Entry 7W2Z (electron microscopy, 2.80 A resolution); this record covers chains A and R of the 6 polymer chains in the assembly.

[Chain A]
Name: Guanine nucleotide-binding protein G(o) subunit alpha
Organism: Homo sapiens
Reference sequence: chimeric construct of A0A1W2PS82, P09471: residues 4-56 from A0A1W2PS82 (A0A1W2PS82_HUMAN) positions 4-56 (same numbers); residues 182-354 from P09471 positions 182-354 (same numbers)
Chain sequence (236 residues; numbered 3 to 354; 116 numbers in that range are skipped by the numbering (no residue carries them; nothing is unmodelled there); the number before each row is that of its first residue):
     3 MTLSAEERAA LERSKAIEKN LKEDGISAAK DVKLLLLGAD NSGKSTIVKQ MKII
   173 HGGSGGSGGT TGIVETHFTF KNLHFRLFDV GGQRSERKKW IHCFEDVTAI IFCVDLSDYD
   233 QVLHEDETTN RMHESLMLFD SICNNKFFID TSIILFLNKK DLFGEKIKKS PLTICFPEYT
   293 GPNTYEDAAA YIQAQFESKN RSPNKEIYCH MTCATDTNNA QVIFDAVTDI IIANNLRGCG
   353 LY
Not modelled in the structure: 3, 173-182, 230-241
Construct notes: initiating methionine (3); engineered mutation Asp-42 (Gly in A0A1W2PS82), Asn-43 (Glu in A0A1W2PS82), Asp-227 (Ala in P09471), Asp-230 (Gly in P09471), Ala-332 (Ile in P09471), Ile-335 (Val in P09471); linker (173-181)
Swiss-Prot annotation at these positions:
  - region: Phe-197 to Arg-206 (G3 motif), Ile-266 to Asp-273 (G4 motif), Thr-324 to Thr-329 (G5 motif)
  - binding site (Mg(2+)): Thr-182
  - binding site (GTP): Asn-270, Asp-273, Cys-325
  - modified residue: Gln-205 (5-glutamyl histamine), Cys-351 (ADP-ribosylcysteine)
  - lipidation: Cys-351 (S-palmitoyl cysteine)

[Chain R]
Name: Growth hormone secretagogue receptor type 1
Organism: Homo sapiens
Reference sequence: Q92847 (GHSR_HUMAN); numbering as in UniProt (aligned over 1-366)
Chain sequence (366 residues; row label = number of the first residue in the row):
     1 MWNATPSEEP GFNLTLADLD WDASPGNDSL GDELLQLFPA PLLAGVTATC VALFVVGIAG
    61 NLLTMLVVSR FRELRTTTNL YLSSMAFSDL LIFLCMPLDL VRLWQYRPWN FGDLLCKLFQ
   121 FVSESCTYAT VLTITALSVE RYFAICFPLR AKVVVTKGRV KLVIFVIWAV AFCSAGPIFV
   181 LVGVEHENGT DPWDTNECRP TEFAVRSGLL TVMVWVSSIF FFLPVFCLTV LYSLIGRKLW
   241 RRRRGDAVVG ASLRDQNHKQ TVKMLAVVVF AFILCWLPFH VGRYLFSKSF EPGSLEIAQI
   301 SQYCNLVSFV LFYLSAAINP ILYNIMSKKY RVAVFRLLGF EPFSQRKLST LKDESSRAWT
   361 ESSINT
Not modelled in the structure: 1-34, 246-251, 342-366
Disulfide bonds: Cys-116/Cys-198
Swiss-Prot annotation at these positions:
  - glycosylation (N-linked (GlcNAc...) asparagine): Asn-13, Asn-27
  - natural variant: Ala-204 (A204E: In GHDP), Arg-237 (R237W: In GHDP)
What the authors report for this chain:
  - contacts within the chain: Arg-102/Gln-120, Phe-279/Arg-283 (cation-pi contact), Glu-124/Arg-283 (salt bridge), Ser-217/Arg-283 (hydrogen bond)
  - mutagenesis - E124A, I178A, L210A, F286A, N305A, F312A: decreased signaling with Appetite-regulating hormone
  - mutagenesis - W276A, F279A, R283A: abolished signaling with Appetite-regulating hormone
  - conformationally variable residues (helix shift, side-chain flip): Cys-146, Leu-239, Leu-253, Phe-272, Trp-276, Phe-279, Arg-283, Phe-312, Leu-322
  - mutagenesis - D99A, S308A: unchanged expression
  - mutagenesis - W276A, F279A, F312A: decreased signaling in response to compound 21

[How chain A and chain R interact]
Residue-residue contacts - 25 pairs, chain A then chain R:
  Leu-195(A) with Leu-149(R), hydrophobic
  Pro-315(A) with Leu-253(R), hydrophobic
  Tyr-320(A) with Arg-254(R)
  Asp-341(A) with Arg-242(R), salt bridge; Arg-254(R)
  Ile-343(A) with Pro-148(R); Leu-149(R), hydrophobic
  Ile-344(A) with Pro-148(R), hydrophobic; Lys-238(R); Arg-242(R)
  Asn-347(A) with Ala-144(R), hydrogen bond (side chain-backbone)
  Leu-348(A) with Ile-145(R), hydrophobic; Leu-239(R), hydrophobic; His-258(R); Thr-261(R)
  Cys-351(A) with Arg-141(R), hydrogen bond (backbone-side chain); Ala-144(R), hydrophobic
  Gly-352(A) with Met-326(R)
  Leu-353(A) with Arg-141(R); Ile-145(R), hydrophobic; Leu-265(R), hydrophobic
  Tyr-354(A) with Asn-257(R), hydrogen bond; Thr-261(R); Met-326(R); Lys-328(R)
Interface residues without a listed pair, chain A (17 interface residues in all): Glu-318, Phe-336, Thr-340, Arg-349, Gly-350
Interface residues without a listed pair, chain R (22 interface residues in all): Thr-78, Arg-243, Met-264, Tyr-323, Ser-327, Lys-329

[Summary]
The interface between chain A and chain R involves 17 residues on one side and 22 on the other; the contacts
include 3 hydrogen bonds and 1 salt bridge. Among the polar pairs are Asp-341(A)/Arg-242(R),
Asn-347(A)/Ala-144(R) and Cys-351(A)/Arg-141(R). From the paper: E124A, I178A and L210A of chain R, among
others, reduce signaling with Appetite-regulating hormone; conformational variability at Cys-146(R),
Leu-239(R) and Leu-253(R) among others; 11 substitutions were tested in all.
Here chain A is Guanine nucleotide-binding protein G(o) subunit alpha and chain R is Growth hormone
secretagogue receptor type 1, both from Homo sapiens. Entry 7W2Z (Cryo-EM structure of the ghrelin-bound human
ghrelin receptor-Go complex) was determined by electron microscopy.
